2GIA - chains A and B of the 4 polymer chains in the assembly; structure by X-ray diffraction, 1.89 A resolution.

# Chain A
Protein: mitochondrial RNA-binding protein 2
Organism: Trypanosoma brucei
UniProt: Q952G2 (Q952G2_9TRYP); numbering as in UniProt (aligned over 30-224)
Sequence (195 residues; each row starts with the number of its first residue):
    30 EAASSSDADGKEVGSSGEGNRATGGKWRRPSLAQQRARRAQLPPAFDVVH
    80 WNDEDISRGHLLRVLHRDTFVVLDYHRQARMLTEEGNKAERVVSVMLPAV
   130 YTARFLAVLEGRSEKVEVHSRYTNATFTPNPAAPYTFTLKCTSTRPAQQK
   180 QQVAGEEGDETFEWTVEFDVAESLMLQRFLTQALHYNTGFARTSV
Not modelled in the structure: 30-55, 176-187, 222-224

# Chain B
Protein: mitochondrial RNA-binding protein 1
Organism: Trypanosoma brucei
UniProt: P90629 (P90629_9TRYP); numbering as in UniProt (aligned over 20-206)
Sequence (187 residues; numbered 20 to 206; the number before each row is that of its first residue):
    20 ASTFSGVQSLPKFEIHDVRDDPAEGTMTRVAVDGKLLLISQYPQLGPRKV
    70 DPNDLSPQFDADRRISVRLRHVDLAYLVGVCKERVPRHRMETKAYTLDFE
   120 KSAQGYHLHGKVHRVASQRMEDWSVKFDNHFAVTLEHFLESALDESFGFR
   170 QHYATRAAEGGEKIAATSSAEGGARRKRSVSDTSRYH
Not modelled in the structure: 20-27, 174-206
Construct notes: conflict Glu43 (Leu in P90629)

# How chain A and chain B interact
Contacting residue pairs (35):
  Ala132(A) with His149(B); Val152(B); Thr153(B)
  Arg133(A) with His149(B), hydrogen bond
  Leu135(A) with Val152(B), hydrophobic; His156(B)
  Ala136(A) with Val152(B), hydrophobic
  Glu139(A) with Val152(B); His156(B), salt bridge
  Arg141(A) with Gln123(B), hydrogen bond (side chain-backbone); Gly124(B); Asn148(B); Ala151(B); Val152(B); Glu155(B), salt bridge
  Thr210(A) with His156(B)
  Leu213(A) with His156(B)
  His214(A) with Ser160(B), hydrogen bond; Glu164(B), salt bridge; Arg169(B)
  Tyr215(A) with Arg169(B), hydrogen bond
  Thr217(A) with Pro30(B); Lys31(B); Phe157(B)
  Gly218(A) with Pro30(B)
  Phe219(A) with Pro30(B), hydrophobic; Val51(B), hydrophobic; Phe157(B), hydrophobic; Ser160(B); Ala161(B), hydrophobic; Glu164(B); Arg169(B)
  Ala220(A) with Arg169(B)
  Arg221(A) with Ser28(B), hydrogen bond; Leu29(B)
Also at the interface, not in a pair above, chain A (16 interface residues in all): Gln206
Also at the interface, not in a pair above, chain B (22 interface residues in all): Lys120, Ala122, Tyr125

# Summary
16 residues of chain A face 22 of chain B across their interface; the contacts include 5 hydrogen bonds and 3
salt bridges. Among the polar pairs are Glu139(A)-His156(B), Arg141(A)-Glu155(B) and His214(A)-Glu164(B).
Here chain A is mitochondrial RNA-binding protein 2 and chain B is mitochondrial RNA-binding protein 1, both
from Trypanosoma brucei. Entry 2GIA (Crystal structures of trypanosoma bruciei MRP1/MRP2) was determined by
X-ray diffraction (same publication as 2GID and 2GJE).
